8ZOL - chains H and I of the 9 polymer chains in the assembly; structure by electron microscopy, 2.55 A resolution.

[Chain H (and I)]
Molecule: CRISPR system Cascade subunit CasC
Organism: Candidatus Cloacimonetes bacterium ADurb.Bin088
Notes: chain I of this document is another copy of the same molecule, construct and numbering; everything in this record applies to it too
Reference sequence: A0A1V6F8B5 (A0A1V6F8B5_9BACT); residue numbers follow UniProt; this construct covers 1-378
Chain sequence (378 residues; row label = number of the first residue in the row):
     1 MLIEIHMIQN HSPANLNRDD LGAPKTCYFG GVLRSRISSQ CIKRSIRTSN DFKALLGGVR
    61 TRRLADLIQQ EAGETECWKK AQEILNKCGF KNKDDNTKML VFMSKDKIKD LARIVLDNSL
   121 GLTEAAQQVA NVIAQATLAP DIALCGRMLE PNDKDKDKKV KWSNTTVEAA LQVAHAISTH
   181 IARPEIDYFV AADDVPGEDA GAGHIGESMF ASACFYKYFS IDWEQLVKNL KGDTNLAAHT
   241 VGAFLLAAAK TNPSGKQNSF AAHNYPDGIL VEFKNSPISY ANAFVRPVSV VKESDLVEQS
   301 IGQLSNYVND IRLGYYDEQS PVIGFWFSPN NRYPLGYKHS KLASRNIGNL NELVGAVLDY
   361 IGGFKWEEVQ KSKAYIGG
Unresolved in the structure: 198-203, 374-378 (chain I: 92-95, 199-203, 374-378)

[Interface between chain H and chain I]
Pairs across the interface (81; chain H residue first):
  Asn10(H) with Phe29(I); Asn282(I), hydrogen bond; Val285(I)
  His11(H) with Phe29(I)
  Ser12(H) with Ala281(I)
  Arg183(H) with Tyr28(I); Gly31(I)
  Glu185(H) with Thr26(I); Cys27(I); Tyr28(I), hydrogen bond (side chain-backbone)
  Asp187(H) with Lys25(I), salt bridge; Arg36(I), salt bridge; Ser38(I); Gln40(I)
  Tyr188(H) with Asp20(I), hydrogen bond; Lys25(I), hydrogen bond (backbone-side chain)
  Phe189(H) with Gln40(I)
  Ala191(H) with Arg62(I); Leu100(I), hydrophobic
  Ala192(H) with Arg44(I); Leu100(I)
  Asp193(H) with Arg60(I); Thr61(I), hydrogen bond; Arg62(I), hydrogen bond (side chain-backbone); Arg63(I), salt bridge
  Asp194(H) with Arg44(I), salt bridge; Arg47(I), salt bridge; Val59(I); Arg60(I)
  Val195(H) with Thr61(I); Arg63(I); Leu67(I), hydrophobic
  Phe210(H) with Arg36(I)
  Ser212(H) with Tyr28(I); Phe29(I)
  Gln257(H) with Gln172(I)
  Asn258(H) with Lys43(I); Leu171(I); Gln172(I); Val173(I), hydrogen bond (backbone-backbone)
  Ser259(H) with Ser39(I), hydrogen bond (backbone-side chain); Val173(I); His175(I)
  Phe260(H) with Val173(I); His175(I)
  Ala261(H) with Val173(I); Ala174(I); Tyr218(I)
  His263(H) with Gln172(I); Pro277(I); Ile278(I); Ser279(I), hydrogen bond (backbone-backbone)
  Asn264(H) with Ser279(I), hydrogen bond; Asn282(I)
  Tyr265(H) with Ile278(I); Tyr315(I), hydrophobic
  Pro266(H) with Tyr315(I), hydrogen bond (backbone-side chain)
  Asp267(H) with Asn282(I); Tyr307(I), hydrogen bond
  Val290(H) with Gly30(I); Gly31(I)
  Lys292(H) with Arg286(I)
  Glu293(H) with Arg286(I), hydrogen bond (backbone-side chain)
  Ser294(H) with Arg286(I)
  Asp295(H) with Arg286(I)
  Phe327(H) with Gly314(I); Tyr315(I)
  Pro329(H) with Asp310(I); Tyr315(I), hydrophobic
  Asn330(H) with Asp310(I), hydrogen bond; Leu313(I); Gly314(I)
  Arg332(H) with Tyr307(I); Asp310(I)
  Gly348(H) with Leu313(I); Gly314(I)
  Asn349(H) with Leu313(I); Gly314(I); Tyr316(I); Asp317(I)
  Leu350(H) with Gly314(I), hydrogen bond (backbone-backbone)
Other interface residues (no listed pair), chain H (43 interface residues in all): Pro13, Gly197, Lys250, Leu296, Val297, Asn351
Other interface residues (no listed pair), chain I (50 interface residues in all): Asp19, Gly58, Ala169, Ile177, Ser276, Asn306, Asn309, Ile311

[Overview]
The interface between chain H and chain I involves 43 residues on one side and 50 on the other, with 15
hydrogen bonds and 5 salt bridges. Polar pairs include Asp187(H)-Lys25(I), Asp187(H)-Arg36(I) and
Asp193(H)-Arg63(I).
Both chains are CRISPR system Cascade subunit CasC (Candidatus Cloacimonetes bacterium ADurb.Bin088). Entry
8ZOL (Cryo-EM strcuture of Cas5-HNH Cascade,Conf3) was determined by electron microscopy (same publication as
8ZM3, 8ZP9, 9JXS and 8ZP7).
